PDB entry 6UMU | X-ray diffraction, 1.18 A resolution | chain A

Chain A:
Protein: Programmed cell death protein 1
From: Homo sapiens
UniProt: Q15116 (PDCD1_HUMAN); residues 33-150 here = UniProt positions 33-150
Chain sequence (129 residues; row label = number of the first residue in the row):
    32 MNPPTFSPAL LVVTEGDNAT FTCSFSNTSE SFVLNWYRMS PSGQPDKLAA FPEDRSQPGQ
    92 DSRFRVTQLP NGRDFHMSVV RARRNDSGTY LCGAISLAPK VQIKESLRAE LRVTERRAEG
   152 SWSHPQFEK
Not modelled in the structure: 71-74, 148-160
Construct notes: initiating methionine (32); engineered mutation Gly-74 (Asn in Q15116), Pro-76 (Thr in Q15116), Val-132 (Ala in Q15116); conflict Ser-93 (Cys in Q15116); expression tag (151-160)
Disulfides: Cys-54/Cys-123
Swiss-Prot annotation at these positions:
  - region: Met-70 to Ser-73, Gln-75, Asp-77 (Interaction with CD274/PDCD1L1)
  - glycosylation (N-linked (GlcNAc...) asparagine): Asn-49, Asn-58, Asn-116
  - mutagenesis: Asn-49 (N49A: Decreased N-glycosylation without affecting binding to binding to nivolumab drug), Asn-58 (N58A: Decreased N-glycosylation without affecting binding to binding to nivolumab drug), Asn-116 (N116A: Decreased N-glycosylation without affecting binding to binding to nivolumab drug)
What the authors report for this chain:
  - conformationally variable residues (loop rearrangement, order/disorder transition): Ser-71 to Gly-74, Pro-76, Pro-83 to Asp-92
  - post-translational modification sites: Asn-49, Asn-58, Asn-116 (proposed by the authors, not directly observed)
  - mutagenesis - A132V: increased binding to PD-L1
  - mutagenesis - T76P: unchanged binding to PD-L1

Overview:
Curated annotation (UniProt) lists 3 mutagenesis sites. From the paper: A132V increases binding to PD-L1;
modification sites Asn-49, Asn-58 and Asn-116.
Chain A is Programmed cell death protein 1 (Homo sapiens); the structure, Human apo PD-1 triple mutant, was
determined by X-ray diffraction together with 6UMT and 6UMV from the same study.
